PDB entry 6ZYS | X-ray diffraction, 1.87 A resolution | chain A

== Chain A ==
Name: Beta-lactamase IMP-1
Source organism: Serratia marcescens
Notes: EC 3.5.2.6
Reference sequence: P52699 (BLAB_SERMA); residues 1-228 here correspond to UniProt positions 19-246 (UniProt number = residue number + 18)
Sequence (230 residues; row label = number of the first residue in the row; numbers below 1 keep their minus sign (Gly-1 is residue -1)):
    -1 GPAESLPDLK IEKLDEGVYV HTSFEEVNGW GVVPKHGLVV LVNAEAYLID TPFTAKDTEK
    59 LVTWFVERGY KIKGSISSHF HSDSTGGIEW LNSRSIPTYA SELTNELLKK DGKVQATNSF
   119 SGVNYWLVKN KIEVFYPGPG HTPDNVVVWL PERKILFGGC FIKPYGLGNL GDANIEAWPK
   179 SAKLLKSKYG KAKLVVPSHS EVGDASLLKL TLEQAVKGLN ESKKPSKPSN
Unresolved in the structure: -1 to 2, 222-228
Construct notes: expression tag (-1 to 0)
Metal / ion sites: Zn2+ site 1: His77, His79, His139 (together with QST); Zn2+ site 2: Asp81, Cys158, His197 (together with QST)
Small-molecule neighbours: QST ((2S,4S)-2-ethoxycarbonyl-5,5-dimethyl-2-(sulfanylmethyl)-1,3-thiazolidine-4-carboxylic acid): Val25, Trp28, Val31, Phe51, His77, His79, Ser80, Asp81, His139, Cys158, Lys161, Gly166, Asn167, His197
Curated features (UniProtKB/Swiss-Prot):
  - binding site (Zn(2+)): His77, His79, Asp81, His139, Cys158, His197
  - binding site (a beta-lactam): Lys161, Asn167

== Overview ==
Ligands of chain A: compound QST. His77, His79 and His139 coordinate Zn2+ site 1. Asp81, Cys158 and His197
form the Zn2+ site 2. Curated annotation (UniProt) lists 6 Zn2+-binding residues and beta-lactam-binding
residues Lys161 and Asn167.
Chain A is Beta-lactamase IMP-1 (Serratia marcescens); the structure, Structure of IMP-1 with
2-Mercaptomethyl-thiazolidine D-syn-1b, was determined by X-ray diffraction together with 6ZYN, 6ZYO, 6ZYP,
6ZYQ and 6ZYR from the same study.
